PDB entry 4ODW | X-ray diffraction, 2.72 A resolution | chains L and H

[Chain L]
Molecule: A6 Fab (IgG2b kappa) light chain
Source organism: Mus musculus
Notes: antibody fragment or engineered binder
Sequence (215 residues; row label = number of the first residue in the row):
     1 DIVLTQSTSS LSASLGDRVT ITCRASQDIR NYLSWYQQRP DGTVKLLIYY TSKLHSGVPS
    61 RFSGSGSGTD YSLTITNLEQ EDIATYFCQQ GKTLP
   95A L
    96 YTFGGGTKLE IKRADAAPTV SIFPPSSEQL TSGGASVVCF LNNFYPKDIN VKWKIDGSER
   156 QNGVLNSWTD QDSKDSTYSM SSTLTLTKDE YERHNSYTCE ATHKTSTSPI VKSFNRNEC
Disordered / not traced: 214
Cystine bridges: Cys-23/Cys-88, Cys-134/Cys-194

[Chain H]
Molecule: A6 Fab (IgG2b) heavy chain
Source organism: Mus musculus
Notes: antibody fragment or engineered binder
Sequence (222 residues; each row starts with the number of its first residue; note: 5 numbers in that range are skipped by the numbering (no residue carries them; nothing is unmodelled there); a row labelled like 82A-82C holds insertion residues (82A, then the next letters in order)):
     1 EVKLVESGGG LVKLGGSLKL SCAASGFTFS SYYMSWVRQT PEKRLELVAA IN
   52A S
    53 NGGNTYYPDT VKGLFTISRD NAKNTLYLQM
82A-82C SRL
    83 KSEDTALYYC TRLYGNYV
100A-100E RIHTM
   101 DYWGQGTSVT VSSAKTTPPS VYPLAPGC
128A-128F GDTTGS
   134 SVTLGCLVKG YFPESVTVTW NSGSLSSSVH TFPALLQSGL YTMSSSVTVP SSTWPSETVT
   194 CSVAHPASST TVDKKLEPS
Disordered / not traced: 1, 128A-128F, 212
Cystine bridges: Cys-22/Cys-92, Cys-139/Cys-194

[How chain L and chain H interact]
Pairs across the interface (75; chain L residue first):
  Tyr-32(L) / Arg-100A(H)
  Tyr-32(L) / His-100C(H)
  Ser-34(L) / Thr-100D(H)  hydrogen bond
  Tyr-36(L) / Thr-100D(H)  hydrogen bond
  Tyr-36(L) / Met-100E(H)  hydrogen bond (side chain-backbone)
  Tyr-36(L) / Trp-103(H)
  Gln-38(L) / Gln-39(H)  hydrogen bond
  Gln-38(L) / Tyr-91(H)  hydrogen bond
  Gly-42(L) / Tyr-91(H)  hydrogen bond (backbone-side chain)
  Val-44(L) / Trp-103(H)  hydrophobic
  Leu-46(L) / Thr-100D(H)
  Leu-46(L) / Met-100E(H)
  Leu-46(L) / Asp-101(H)
  Tyr-49(L) / Asn-98(H)
  Tyr-49(L) / Thr-100D(H)
  Tyr-50(L) / His-100C(H)
  His-55(L) / Asp-101(H)
  Phe-87(L) / Gln-39(H)
  Phe-87(L) / Lys-43(H)
  Phe-87(L) / Leu-45(H)  hydrophobic
  Gln-89(L) / His-100C(H)  hydrogen bond (side chain-backbone)
  Gln-89(L) / Thr-100D(H)
  Gly-91(L) / His-100C(H)
  Lys-92(L) / Arg-100A(H)
  Pro-95(L) / Leu-47(H)
  Pro-95(L) / Tyr-58(H)  hydrophobic
  Pro-95(L) / Tyr-59(H)
  Tyr-96(L) / Ile-100B(H)  hydrogen bond (side chain-backbone)
  Tyr-96(L) / His-100C(H)  hydrogen bond (side chain-backbone)
  Phe-98(L) / Leu-45(H)
  Ser-116(L) / Thr-136(H)
  Ile-117(L) / Pro-126(H)
  Ile-117(L) / Gly-127(H)  hydrogen bond (backbone-backbone)
  Phe-118(L) / Leu-124(H)
  Phe-118(L) / Ala-125(H)
  Phe-118(L) / Pro-126(H)
  Phe-118(L) / Thr-136(H)
  Phe-118(L) / Leu-137(H)  hydrophobic
  Pro-119(L) / Ala-125(H)
  Pro-119(L) / Pro-126(H)
  Ser-121(L) / Tyr-122(H)
  Ser-121(L) / Pro-123(H)
  Glu-123(L) / Val-121(H)
  Glu-123(L) / Tyr-122(H)
  Glu-123(L) / Lys-207(H)  salt bridge
  Gln-124(L) / Tyr-122(H)
  Ser-127(L) / Tyr-122(H)  hydrogen bond
  Ser-131(L) / Leu-140(H)
  Val-133(L) / Leu-124(H)  hydrophobic
  Phe-135(L) / Leu-137(H)
  Phe-135(L) / Gly-138(H)
  Phe-135(L) / Phe-165(H)  hydrophobic
  Phe-135(L) / Ser-178(H)
  Phe-135(L) / Ser-179(H)
  Asn-137(L) / His-163(H)
  Asn-137(L) / Phe-165(H)
  Asn-137(L) / Ser-179(H)
  Asn-138(L) / His-163(H)  hydrogen bond
  Leu-160(L) / Gln-170(H)
  Asn-161(L) / Leu-168(H)
  Ser-162(L) / Phe-165(H)
  Ser-162(L) / Pro-166(H)  hydrogen bond (side chain-backbone)
  Trp-163(L) / Pro-166(H)
  Thr-164(L) / Thr-164(H)
  Thr-164(L) / Phe-165(H)
  Lys-169(L) / Ser-160(H)
  Ser-174(L) / His-163(H)  hydrogen bond
  Ser-174(L) / Phe-165(H)
  Met-175(L) / Phe-165(H)
  Ser-176(L) / Phe-165(H)
  Ser-176(L) / Ser-177(H)  hydrogen bond
  Ser-208(L) / Gly-127(H)
  Ser-208(L) / Cys-128(H)
  Phe-209(L) / Gly-127(H)
  Phe-209(L) / Cys-128(H)
Other interface residues (no listed pair), chain L (44 interface residues in all): Leu-94, Thr-180, Asn-210
Other interface residues (no listed pair), chain H (47 interface residues in all): Val-37, Glu-46, Ala-50, Pro-60, Leu-95, Tyr-96, Tyr-102, Lys-142, Thr-175

[Summary]
44 residues of chain L and 47 residues of chain H are in contact, with 15 hydrogen bonds and 1 salt bridge.
Polar contacts include Glu-123(L)/Lys-207(H), Ser-34(L)/Thr-100D(H) and Tyr-36(L)/Met-100E(H).
Here chain L is A6 Fab (IgG2b kappa) light chain and chain H is A6 Fab (IgG2b) heavy chain, both from Mus
musculus. Entry 4ODW (Unliganded Fab structure of lipid A-specific antibody A6) was determined by X-ray
diffraction, deposited together with 4ODS, 4ODT, 4ODU, 4ODV, 4Z8F and 4Z95.
